3DGQ - chains A and B; structure by X-ray diffraction, 1.60 A resolution.

Chain A (and B):
Name: Glutathione S-transferase P
Source organism: Homo sapiens
Notes: EC 2.5.1.18; chain B of this document is another copy of the same molecule, construct and numbering; everything in this record applies to it too
UniProt: P09211 (GSTP1_HUMAN); residues 0-209 here correspond to UniProt positions 1-210 (UniProt number = residue number + 1)
Sequence (210 residues; row label = number of the first residue in the row; numbering starts at 0):
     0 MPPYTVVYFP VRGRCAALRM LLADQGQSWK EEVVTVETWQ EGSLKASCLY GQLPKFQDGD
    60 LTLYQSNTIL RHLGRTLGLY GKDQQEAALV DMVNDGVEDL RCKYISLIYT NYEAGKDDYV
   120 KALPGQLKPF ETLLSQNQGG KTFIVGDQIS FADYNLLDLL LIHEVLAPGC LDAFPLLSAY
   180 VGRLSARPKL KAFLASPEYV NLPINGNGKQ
UniProt features mapped onto this chain:
  - binding site (glutathione): Tyr7, Arg13, Trp38, Lys44, Gln51, Leu52, Gln64, Ser65
  - modified residue: Tyr3 (Phosphotyrosine), Thr61 (Phosphothreonine), Lys102 (N6-succinyllysine), Lys115 (N6-succinyllysine), Lys127 (N6-acetyllysine), Tyr198 (Phosphotyrosine)
Residues lining bound ligands: ethacrynic acid (EAA): Tyr7, Gly12, Arg13, Leu52, Pro53, Ile104, Ser105, Tyr108, Thr109
Reported in the primary citation:
  - binding site for ethacrynic acid: Tyr7, Arg13, Leu52, Cys101, Ile104, Ser105, Tyr108, Thr109
  - mutagenesis - C47S, C101S: decreased binding to ethacrynic acid

Chain A / chain B interface:
Pairs across the interface (58):
  Leu48(A) - Met91(B)  hydrophobic
  Leu48(A) - Pro128(B)
  Leu48(A) - Leu132(B)  hydrophobic
  Tyr49(A) - Met91(B)  hydrogen bond (side chain-backbone)
  Tyr49(A) - Val92(B)
  Tyr49(A) - Gly95(B)
  Tyr49(A) - Pro128(B)  hydrophobic
  Tyr49(A) - Phe129(B)
  Leu60(A) - Gln84(B)
  Leu60(A) - Leu88(B)  hydrophobic
  Leu62(A) - Ala87(B)  hydrophobic
  Leu62(A) - Met91(B)  hydrophobic
  Tyr63(A) - Met91(B)  hydrogen bond (backbone-side chain)
  Gln64(A) - Asp94(B)
  Gln64(A) - Gly95(B)
  Gln64(A) - Asp98(B)  hydrogen bond
  Asn66(A) - Asp94(B)
  Thr67(A) - Ala87(B)
  Thr67(A) - Asp90(B)  hydrogen bond (side chain-backbone)
  Thr67(A) - Met91(B)  hydrogen bond (side chain-backbone)
  Thr67(A) - Asp94(B)  hydrogen bond
  Arg70(A) - Arg70(B)
  Arg70(A) - Asp90(B)
  His71(A) - Ala87(B)
  Arg74(A) - Tyr79(B)  hydrogen bond
  Arg74(A) - Gln83(B)
  Arg74(A) - Ala86(B)
  Arg74(A) - Ala87(B)
  Arg74(A) - Asp90(B)  salt bridge
  Thr75(A) - Gln83(B)
  Tyr79(A) - Arg74(B)  hydrogen bond
  Tyr79(A) - Tyr79(B)
  Gln83(A) - Arg74(B)  hydrogen bond (side chain-backbone)
  Gln83(A) - Thr75(B)
  Gln84(A) - Leu60(B)
  Ala86(A) - Arg74(B)
  Ala87(A) - Leu62(B)  hydrophobic
  Ala87(A) - Thr67(B)
  Ala87(A) - His71(B)
  Ala87(A) - Arg74(B)
  Leu88(A) - Leu60(B)  hydrophobic
  Asp90(A) - Thr67(B)  hydrogen bond (backbone-side chain)
  Asp90(A) - Arg70(B)
  Asp90(A) - Arg74(B)  salt bridge
  Met91(A) - Leu48(B)  hydrophobic
  Met91(A) - Tyr49(B)  hydrogen bond (backbone-side chain)
  Met91(A) - Tyr63(B)  hydrogen bond (side chain-backbone)
  Met91(A) - Thr67(B)  hydrogen bond (backbone-side chain)
  Val92(A) - Tyr49(B)
  Asp94(A) - Gln64(B)
  Asp94(A) - Asn66(B)
  Asp94(A) - Thr67(B)  hydrogen bond
  Gly95(A) - Tyr49(B)
  Gly95(A) - Gln64(B)
  Asp98(A) - Gln64(B)  hydrogen bond
  Pro128(A) - Leu48(B)
  Pro128(A) - Tyr49(B)  hydrophobic
  Phe129(A) - Tyr49(B)
Also at the interface, not in a pair above, chain A (28 interface residues in all): Thr61, Leu132
Also at the interface, not in a pair above, chain B (29 interface residues in all): Gln51, Thr61

In short:
Chain A and chain B form an interface of 28 and 29 residues respectively; the contacts include 15 hydrogen
bonds and 2 salt bridges. Among the polar pairs are Arg74(A)-Asp90(B), Tyr49(A)-Met91(B) and
Tyr63(A)-Met91(B). The paper reports a binding site for ethacrynic acid at Tyr7(A), Arg13(A) and Leu52(A)
among others; C47S and C101S of chain A reduce binding to ethacrynic acid.
Chain A and chain B are both Glutathione S-transferase P (Homo sapiens); the structure, Crystal structure of
the glutathione transferase PI enzyme in complex with the bifunctional inhibitor, etharapta, was determined by
X-ray diffraction together with 3DD3 from the same study.
